PDB entry 7XL3 | electron microscopy, 3.13 A resolution | chains C and D of the 7 polymer chains in the assembly

[Chain C]
Name: DNA-directed RNA polymerase subunit beta
Source organism: Pseudomonas aeruginosa PAO1
Notes: EC 2.7.7.6
UniProtKB: Q51561 (RPOB_PSEAE); residues 1-1357 here = UniProt positions 1-1357
Chain sequence (1359 residues; each row starts with the number of its first residue; numbers below 1 keep their minus sign (Met-1 is residue -1)):
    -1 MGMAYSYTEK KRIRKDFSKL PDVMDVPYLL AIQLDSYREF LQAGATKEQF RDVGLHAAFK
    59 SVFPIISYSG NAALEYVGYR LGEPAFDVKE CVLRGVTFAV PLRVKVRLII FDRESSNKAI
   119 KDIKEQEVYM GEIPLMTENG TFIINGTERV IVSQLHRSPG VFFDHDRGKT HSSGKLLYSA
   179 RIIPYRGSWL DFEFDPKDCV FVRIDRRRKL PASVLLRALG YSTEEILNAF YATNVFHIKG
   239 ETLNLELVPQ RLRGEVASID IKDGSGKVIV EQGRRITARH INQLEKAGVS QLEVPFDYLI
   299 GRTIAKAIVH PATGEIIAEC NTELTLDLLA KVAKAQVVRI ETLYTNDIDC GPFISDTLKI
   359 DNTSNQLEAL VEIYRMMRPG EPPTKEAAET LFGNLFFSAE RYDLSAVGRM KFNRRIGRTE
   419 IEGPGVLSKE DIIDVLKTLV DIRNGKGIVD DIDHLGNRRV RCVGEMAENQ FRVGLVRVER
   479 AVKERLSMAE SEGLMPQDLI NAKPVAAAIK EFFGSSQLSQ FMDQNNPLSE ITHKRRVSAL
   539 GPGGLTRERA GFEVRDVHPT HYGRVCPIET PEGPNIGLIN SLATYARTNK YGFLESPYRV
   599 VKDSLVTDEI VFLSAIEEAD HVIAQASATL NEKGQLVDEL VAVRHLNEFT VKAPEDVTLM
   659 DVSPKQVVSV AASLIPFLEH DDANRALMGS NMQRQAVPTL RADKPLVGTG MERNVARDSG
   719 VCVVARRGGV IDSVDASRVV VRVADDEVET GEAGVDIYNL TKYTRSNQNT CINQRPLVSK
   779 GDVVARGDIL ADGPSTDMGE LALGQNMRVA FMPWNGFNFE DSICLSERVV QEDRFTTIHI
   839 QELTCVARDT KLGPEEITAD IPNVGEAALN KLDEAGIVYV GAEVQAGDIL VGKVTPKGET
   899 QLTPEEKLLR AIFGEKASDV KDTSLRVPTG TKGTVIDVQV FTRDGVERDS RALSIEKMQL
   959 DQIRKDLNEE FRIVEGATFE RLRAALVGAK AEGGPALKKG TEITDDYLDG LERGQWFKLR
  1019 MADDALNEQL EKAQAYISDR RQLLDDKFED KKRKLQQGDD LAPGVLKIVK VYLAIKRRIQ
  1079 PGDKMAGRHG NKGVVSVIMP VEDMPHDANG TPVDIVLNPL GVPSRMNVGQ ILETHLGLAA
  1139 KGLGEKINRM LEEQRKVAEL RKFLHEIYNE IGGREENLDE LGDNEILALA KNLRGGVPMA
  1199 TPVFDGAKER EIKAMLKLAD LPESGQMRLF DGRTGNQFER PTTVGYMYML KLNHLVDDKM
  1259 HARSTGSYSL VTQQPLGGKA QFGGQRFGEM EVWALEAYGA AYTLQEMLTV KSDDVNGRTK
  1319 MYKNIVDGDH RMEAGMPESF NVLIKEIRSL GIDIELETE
Unresolved in the structure: -1 to 0, 988-1019, 1357
Sequence notes: initiating methionine (-1); expression tag (0)
From the paper describing this entry:
  - conformationally variable residues (domain motion): Arg373 to Lys383

[Chain D]
Name: DNA-directed RNA polymerase subunit beta'
Source organism: Pseudomonas aeruginosa PAO1
Notes: EC 2.7.7.6
UniProtKB: Q9HWC9 (RPOC_PSEAE); residues 2-1399 here = UniProt positions 2-1399
Chain sequence (1412 residues; row label = number of the first residue in the row; numbering starts at 0):
     0 MLKDLLNLLK NQGQIEEFDA IRIGLASPEM IRSWSFGEVK KPETINYRTF KPERDGLFCA
    60 KIFGPVKDYE CLCGKYKRLK HRGVICEKCG VEVALAKVRR ERMGHIELAS PVAHIWFLKS
   120 LPSRIGLLLD MTLRDIERVL YFESYVVIDP GMTTLEKGQL LNDEQYFEAL EEFGDDFDAR
   180 MGAEAVHELL NAIDLEHEIG RLREEIPQTN SETKIKKLSK RLKLMEAFQG SGNKPEWMVL
   240 TVLPVLPPDL RPLVPLDGGR FATSDLNDLY RRVINRNNRL KRLLDLAAPD IIVRNEKRML
   300 QEAVDALLDN GRRGRAITGS NKRPLKSLAD MIKGKQGRFR QNLLGKRVDY SGRSVITVGP
   360 TLRLHQCGLP KKMALELFKP FIFGKLEGRG MATTIKAAKK MVERELPEVW DVLAEVIREH
   420 PVLLNRAPTL HRLGIQAFEP VLIEGKAIQL HPLVCAAYNA DFDGDQMAVH VPLTLEAQLE
   480 ARALMMSTNN ILSPANGEPI IVPSQDVVMG LYYMTREAIN AKGEGMAFAD LQEVDRAYRS
   540 GQASLHARVK VRINEKIKGE DGQLTANTRI VDTTVGRALL FQVVPAGLPF DVVNQSMKKK
   600 AISKLINHCY RVVGLKDTVI FADQLMYTGF AYSTISGVSI GVNDFVIPDE KARIINAATD
   660 EVKEIESQYA SGLVTQGEKY NKVIDLWSKA NDEVSKAMMA NLSKEKVVDR EGKEVDQESF
   720 NSMYMMADSG ARGSAAQIRQ LAGMRGLMAK PDGSIIETPI TANFREGLNV LQYFISTHGA
   780 RKGLADTALK TANSGYLTRR LVDVAQDLVV TEIDCGTEHG LLMSPHIEGG DVVEPLGERV
   840 LGRVIARDVF KPGSDEVIVP AGTLIDEKWV DFLEVMSVDE VVVRSPITCE TRHGICAMCY
   900 GRDLARGHRV NIGEAVGVIA AQSIGEPGTQ LTMRTFHIGG AASRTSAADN VQVKNGGTIR
   960 LHNLKHVVRA DGALVAVSRS GELAVADDFG RERERYKLPY GAVISVKEGD KVDPGAIVAK
  1020 WDPHTHPIVT EVDGTVAFVG MEEGITVKRQ TDELTGLTNI EVMDPKDRPA AGKDIRPAVK
  1080 LIDAAGKDLL LPGTDVPAQY FLPANALVNL TDGAKVSIGD VVARIPQETS KTRDITGGLP
  1140 RVADLFEARR PKEPSILAEI SGTISFGKET KGKRRLVITP NDGSDPYEEL IPKWRHLNVF
  1200 EGEQVNRGEV ISDGPSNPHD ILRLLGVSSL AKYIVNEIQD VYRLQGVKIN DKHIETILRQ
  1260 MLRKVEVSES GDSSFIKGDQ VELTQVLEEN EQLGTEDKFP AKYERVLLGI TKASLSTESF
  1320 ISAASFQETT RVLTEAAVTG KRDFLRGLKE NVVVGRLIPA GTGLAYHSER KRQRDLGKPQ
  1380 RVSASEAEAA LTEALNSSGN GSGSWSHPQF EK
Unresolved in the structure: 0-15, 932-946, 1127-1134, 1377-1411
Sequence notes: initiating methionine (0); expression tag (1, 1400-1411)
Metal / ion sites: Zn2+ site 1 near Cys70 (its only coordinating residue here); Mg2+ near Asp464 (its only coordinating residue here); Zn2+ site 2: Cys888, Cys898

[Interface between chain C and chain D]
Contacting residue pairs (327; chain C residue first):
  Phe550(C) - Ala784(D)
  Phe550(C) - Leu788(D)  hydrophobic
  Arg553(C) - Arg780(D)  hydrogen bond (backbone-side chain)
  Asp554(C) - Pro750(D)
  Asp554(C) - Arg780(D)  hydrogen bond (backbone-side chain)
  Val555(C) - His777(D)
  Val555(C) - Arg780(D)
  His556(C) - Phe773(D)
  Tyr560(C) - Val769(D)
  Tyr560(C) - Leu770(D)  hydrophobic
  Pro565(C) - Phe773(D)  hydrophobic
  Pro565(C) - Thr776(D)
  Pro565(C) - Arg780(D)
  Ile566(C) - Thr776(D)
  Thr568(C) - Arg780(D)
  Glu570(C) - Leu783(D)
  Ile574(C) - Leu783(D)  hydrophobic
  Gly575(C) - Arg780(D)
  Asn578(C) - Arg780(D)
  Gln623(C) - Asn768(D)
  Gln623(C) - Leu770(D)
  Leu638(C) - Lys662(D)
  Ala640(C) - Leu770(D)  hydrophobic
  Phe647(C) - Thr757(D)  hydrogen bond (backbone-side chain)
  Phe647(C) - Leu770(D)  hydrophobic
  Phe647(C) - Phe773(D)  hydrophobic
  Phe647(C) - Ile774(D)  hydrophobic
  Val649(C) - Thr757(D)
  Pro662(C) - Val769(D)  hydrophobic
  Val665(C) - Val769(D)  hydrophobic
  Val665(C) - Phe773(D)  hydrophobic
  Leu676(C) - Tyr772(D)
  Glu677(C) - Phe763(D)
  Glu677(C) - Gly766(D)
  Glu677(C) - Leu767(D)
  His678(C) - Phe763(D)  hydrogen bond (side chain-backbone)
  His678(C) - Arg764(D)  hydrogen bond (side chain-backbone)
  His678(C) - Glu765(D)
  His678(C) - Gly766(D)
  Asp679(C) - Phe763(D)
  Asp679(C) - Tyr772(D)  hydrogen bond (backbone-side chain)
  Asp680(C) - Arg744(D)  salt bridge
  Asp680(C) - Phe763(D)
  Asp680(C) - Tyr772(D)  hydrogen bond (backbone-side chain)
  Ala681(C) - Tyr772(D)
  Ala681(C) - Ala779(D)  hydrophobic
  Asn682(C) - Ala779(D)
  Asn682(C) - Leu783(D)
  Ala684(C) - Tyr772(D)
  Phe809(C) - Val637(D)
  Phe809(C) - Ser638(D)  hydrogen bond (backbone-side chain)
  Met810(C) - Thr633(D)
  Met810(C) - Val637(D)
  Pro811(C) - Asp505(D)
  Pro811(C) - Ser632(D)
  Pro811(C) - Thr633(D)  hydrogen bond (backbone-side chain)
  Pro811(C) - Val637(D)
  Trp812(C) - Thr633(D)
  Asn813(C) - Pro359(D)
  Asn813(C) - Phe629(D)
  Asn813(C) - Thr633(D)  hydrogen bond (backbone-side chain)
  Gly814(C) - Val357(D)
  Gly814(C) - Asp505(D)
  Gly814(C) - Phe629(D)
  Phe815(C) - Val357(D)
  Phe815(C) - Pro359(D)  hydrophobic
  Asn816(C) - Asp505(D)
  Phe817(C) - Val357(D)  hydrophobic
  Phe817(C) - Pro451(D)
  Phe817(C) - Phe461(D)  hydrophobic
  Phe817(C) - Ser503(D)
  Phe817(C) - Asp505(D)
  Phe817(C) - Phe629(D)  hydrophobic
  Glu818(C) - Cys454(D)
  Glu818(C) - Ala459(D)
  Glu818(C) - Asp460(D)
  Glu818(C) - Phe461(D)
  Glu818(C) - Gln504(D)
  Glu818(C) - Arg731(D)
  Asp819(C) - Asp460(D)
  Asp819(C) - Phe461(D)
  Asp819(C) - Asp462(D)
  Ser820(C) - Val357(D)
  Ser820(C) - Phe461(D)
  Arg846(C) - Asp256(D)  salt bridge
  Lys849(C) - Phe49(D)
  Pro1079(C) - Ala446(D)
  Gly1080(C) - Val354(D)
  Lys1082(C) - Asp462(D)  hydrogen bond (side chain-backbone)
  Lys1090(C) - Asp462(D)
  Gly1091(C) - Phe461(D)
  Val1092(C) - Phe461(D)  hydrogen bond (backbone-backbone)
  Val1092(C) - Gly463(D)
  Ser1094(C) - Thr356(D)
  Ser1094(C) - Val357(D)
  Asn1116(C) - Asp505(D)
  Pro1117(C) - Val637(D)
  Pro1117(C) - Ile639(D)
  Pro1117(C) - Met725(D)
  Leu1118(C) - Gln504(D)
  Leu1118(C) - Asp505(D)
  Leu1118(C) - Met725(D)  hydrophobic
  Leu1118(C) - Arg731(D)
  Gly1119(C) - Arg731(D)
  Pro1121(C) - Met725(D)  hydrophobic
  Pro1121(C) - Gln736(D)
  Ser1122(C) - Gln736(D)  hydrogen bond (backbone-side chain)
  Arg1123(C) - Arg731(D)
  Met1124(C) - Gln739(D)
  Met1124(C) - Leu740(D)  hydrophobic
  Met1124(C) - Phe763(D)  hydrophobic
  Val1126(C) - Phe644(D)  hydrophobic
  Val1126(C) - Leu740(D)  hydrophobic
  Val1126(C) - Phe763(D)  hydrophobic
  Ile1129(C) - Ile639(D)
  Leu1130(C) - Val641(D)  hydrophobic
  His1133(C) - Gly640(D)
  His1133(C) - Val641(D)
  Phe1202(C) - Leu767(D)
  Phe1202(C) - Asn768(D)
  Phe1202(C) - Tyr772(D)  hydrophobic
  Glu1207(C) - Val641(D)
  Glu1207(C) - Asn642(D)
  Glu1207(C) - Arg764(D)  salt bridge
  Lys1211(C) - Asn642(D)
  Ser1222(C) - Asn642(D)
  Gln1224(C) - Ile639(D)
  Gln1224(C) - Gly640(D)
  Phe1236(C) - Thr633(D)
  Phe1236(C) - Ile634(D)
  Glu1237(C) - Tyr512(D)
  Glu1237(C) - Leu544(D)
  Glu1237(C) - Ile634(D)
  Glu1237(C) - Ser635(D)
  Arg1238(C) - Tyr512(D)
  Arg1238(C) - Gly636(D)
  Arg1238(C) - Val637(D)
  Arg1238(C) - Phe719(D)  hydrogen bond (side chain-backbone)
  Arg1238(C) - Asn720(D)
  Arg1238(C) - Ser721(D)
  Pro1239(C) - Gly636(D)
  Pro1239(C) - Ser638(D)
  Thr1240(C) - Gly636(D)  hydrogen bond (side chain-backbone)
  Thr1240(C) - Ser638(D)
  Thr1241(C) - Ser638(D)  hydrogen bond (backbone-side chain)
  Thr1241(C) - Ile639(D)  hydrogen bond (side chain-backbone)
  Thr1241(C) - Gly640(D)
  Val1254(C) - Val354(D)  hydrophobic
  Asp1255(C) - Lys445(D)  salt bridge
  Lys1257(C) - Arg352(D)
  Lys1257(C) - Ser353(D)
  Lys1257(C) - Gln465(D)
  Met1258(C) - Arg352(D)
  Met1258(C) - Ser353(D)
  Met1258(C) - Lys371(D)
  Met1258(C) - Met372(D)  hydrophobic
  Met1258(C) - Lys445(D)
  His1259(C) - Gly351(D)
  His1259(C) - Arg352(D)  hydrogen bond (backbone-backbone)
  His1259(C) - Met372(D)
  Ala1260(C) - Ser350(D)
  Ala1260(C) - Glu375(D)
  Arg1261(C) - Asp348(D)  salt bridge
  Arg1261(C) - Tyr349(D)  hydrogen bond (backbone-backbone)
  Arg1261(C) - Ser350(D)  hydrogen bond (backbone-backbone)
  Arg1261(C) - Glu375(D)
  Ser1262(C) - Asp348(D)
  Ser1262(C) - Tyr349(D)
  Ser1262(C) - Glu375(D)
  Ser1262(C) - Pro379(D)
  Tyr1266(C) - Asp348(D)  hydrogen bond
  Leu1268(C) - Arg99(D)  hydrogen bond (backbone-side chain)
  Leu1268(C) - Val253(D)  hydrophobic
  Val1269(C) - Arg99(D)  hydrogen bond (backbone-side chain)
  Thr1270(C) - Arg337(D)
  Gln1271(C) - Arg99(D)
  Gln1272(C) - Arg337(D)
  Gln1272(C) - Lys345(D)
  Pro1273(C) - Arg346(D)
  Pro1273(C) - Asp348(D)
  Gly1282(C) - Arg346(D)
  Gly1282(C) - Val347(D)
  Gly1282(C) - Ser350(D)
  Gln1283(C) - Lys345(D)
  Gln1283(C) - Arg346(D)
  Gln1283(C) - Val347(D)  hydrogen bond (backbone-backbone)
  Gln1283(C) - Ser350(D)  hydrogen bond (backbone-side chain)
  Gln1283(C) - Gly351(D)
  Gln1283(C) - Arg352(D)
  Gln1283(C) - His469(D)
  Arg1284(C) - Gln340(D)
  Arg1284(C) - Leu343(D)
  Arg1284(C) - Gly344(D)
  Arg1284(C) - Lys345(D)
  Arg1284(C) - Arg346(D)
  Phe1285(C) - Gly344(D)
  Phe1285(C) - Lys345(D)  hydrogen bond (backbone-backbone)
  Gly1286(C) - Leu343(D)
  Gly1286(C) - Gly344(D)
  Glu1287(C) - Leu342(D)
  Glu1287(C) - Leu343(D)
  Glu1287(C) - Arg798(D)  salt bridge
  Met1288(C) - Thr428(D)
  Met1288(C) - Arg798(D)
  Glu1289(C) - Asn424(D)
  Glu1289(C) - Ala426(D)
  Glu1289(C) - Thr428(D)  hydrogen bond
  Glu1289(C) - Ile434(D)
  Trp1291(C) - Val801(D)
  Trp1291(C) - Val917(D)
  Trp1291(C) - Gln921(D)
  Ala1292(C) - Thr428(D)
  Ala1292(C) - Arg431(D)
  Ala1292(C) - Ile434(D)  hydrophobic
  Ala1292(C) - Gln921(D)
  Leu1293(C) - Met484(D)  hydrophobic
  Glu1294(C) - Gln805(D)  hydrogen bond
  Glu1294(C) - Ala914(D)
  Glu1294(C) - Val1351(D)
  Ala1295(C) - Arg431(D)
  Ala1295(C) - Glu913(D)
  Ala1295(C) - Ile918(D)  hydrophobic
  Ala1295(C) - Gln921(D)
  Tyr1296(C) - Arg431(D)
  Tyr1296(C) - Ile434(D)  hydrogen bond (side chain-backbone)
  Tyr1296(C) - Leu483(D)
  Tyr1296(C) - Met484(D)  hydrophobic
  Tyr1296(C) - Asn489(D)  hydrogen bond
  Gly1297(C) - Glu479(D)
  Gly1297(C) - Leu483(D)
  Gly1297(C) - Gly1360(D)
  Gly1297(C) - Thr1361(D)  hydrogen bond (backbone-backbone)
  Ala1298(C) - Glu479(D)
  Ala1298(C) - Leu483(D)
  Ala1299(C) - Glu479(D)  hydrogen bond (backbone-side chain)
  Ala1299(C) - Leu1356(D)
  Ala1299(C) - Ile1357(D)  hydrophobic
  Ala1299(C) - Thr1361(D)  hydrogen bond (backbone-side chain)
  Ala1299(C) - Gly1362(D)
  Tyr1300(C) - Glu475(D)
  Tyr1300(C) - Glu479(D)  hydrogen bond (backbone-side chain)
  Tyr1300(C) - Leu1356(D)  hydrophobic
  Tyr1300(C) - Thr1361(D)
  Thr1301(C) - Ala476(D)
  Thr1301(C) - Glu479(D)  hydrogen bond
  Thr1301(C) - Met484(D)
  Gln1303(C) - Gly1354(D)  hydrogen bond (side chain-backbone)
  Gln1303(C) - Leu1356(D)
  Glu1304(C) - Val470(D)
  Glu1304(C) - Pro471(D)
  Glu1304(C) - Leu472(D)  hydrogen bond (side chain-backbone)
  Glu1304(C) - Thr473(D)
  Glu1304(C) - Ala476(D)
  Met1305(C) - Val347(D)
  Met1305(C) - His469(D)
  Leu1306(C) - Val1351(D)  hydrophobic
  Thr1307(C) - Gly1354(D)
  Lys1309(C) - Val347(D)
  Lys1309(C) - Asp348(D)
  Lys1309(C) - Val470(D)  hydrogen bond (side chain-backbone)
  Lys1309(C) - Leu472(D)
  Ser1310(C) - Lys345(D)
  Ser1310(C) - Arg346(D)
  Asp1311(C) - Lys345(D)  salt bridge
  Asn1314(C) - Lys96(D)  hydrogen bond
  Met1319(C) - Leu472(D)  hydrophobic
  Met1319(C) - Thr473(D)
  Tyr1320(C) - Tyr349(D)
  Tyr1320(C) - Pro379(D)  hydrophobic
  Tyr1320(C) - Phe382(D)
  Ile1323(C) - Pro379(D)
  Ile1323(C) - Phe380(D)  hydrophobic
  Val1324(C) - Gly383(D)
  Val1324(C) - Glu386(D)
  His1328(C) - Leu472(D)
  His1328(C) - Thr473(D)
  His1328(C) - Leu474(D)
  Arg1329(C) - Thr473(D)
  Arg1329(C) - Glu475(D)
  Met1330(C) - Thr473(D)
  Met1330(C) - Glu475(D)
  Met1334(C) - Phe17(D)  hydrophobic
  Pro1335(C) - Val1353(D)
  Pro1335(C) - Gly1354(D)
  Phe1338(C) - Ile20(D)  hydrophobic
  Phe1338(C) - Val1352(D)
  Phe1338(C) - Val1353(D)  hydrophobic
  Val1340(C) - Arg99(D)
  Val1340(C) - Leu249(D)  hydrophobic
  Leu1341(C) - Ile331(D)  hydrophobic
  Leu1341(C) - Phe338(D)  hydrophobic
  Lys1343(C) - Arg99(D)
  Lys1343(C) - Glu100(D)  hydrogen bond (side chain-backbone)
  Lys1343(C) - Leu245(D)
  Lys1343(C) - Leu249(D)
  Glu1344(C) - Met330(D)
  Glu1344(C) - Ile331(D)
  Arg1346(C) - Trp33(D)
  Arg1346(C) - Pro243(D)
  Ser1347(C) - Met102(D)
  Ser1347(C) - Leu245(D)
  Ser1347(C) - Leu327(D)
  Leu1348(C) - His113(D)  hydrogen bond (backbone-side chain)
  Leu1348(C) - Trp115(D)  hydrophobic
  Leu1348(C) - Leu307(D)  hydrophobic
  Leu1348(C) - Leu327(D)  hydrophobic
  Gly1349(C) - Ala25(D)  hydrogen bond (backbone-backbone)
  Ile1350(C) - Ile22(D)  hydrophobic
  Ile1350(C) - Gly23(D)
  Ile1350(C) - Trp115(D)  hydrophobic
  Asp1351(C) - Ile22(D)
  Asp1351(C) - Gly23(D)  hydrogen bond (backbone-backbone)
  Asp1351(C) - Leu24(D)
  Asp1351(C) - Ala25(D)
  Asp1351(C) - Met29(D)
  Asp1351(C) - Trp33(D)
  Ile1352(C) - Arg21(D)
  Glu1353(C) - Ile20(D)
  Glu1353(C) - Arg21(D)  hydrogen bond (backbone-backbone)
  Leu1354(C) - Phe17(D)  hydrophobic
  Leu1354(C) - Ile20(D)  hydrophobic
  Glu1355(C) - Asp18(D)
  Glu1355(C) - Ala19(D)
  Glu1355(C) - Arg1341(D)  salt bridge
  Thr1356(C) - Glu16(D)  hydrogen bond (side chain-backbone)
  Thr1356(C) - Phe17(D)
  Thr1356(C) - Asp18(D)  hydrogen bond (backbone-backbone)
Interface residues without a listed pair, chain C (157 interface residues in all): Val552, Pro557, His559, Arg642, Glu646, Thr648, Leu685, Pro902, Gln1078, Val1093, Val1120, Gly1281, Leu1302, Val1313, Glu1336, Ser1337, Ile1345
Interface residues without a listed pair, chain D (184 interface residues in all): Arg77, Phe116, Pro246, Asp248, Pro251, Gly258, Tyr269, Ala328, Asn341, Ile355, Leu376, Lys378, Ile394, Leu422, Arg425, His430, Leu432, Gln435, Ala467, Gln477, Val506, Met508, Tyr537, Asp643, Met724, Gly732, Ile737, Lys749, Ile755, Ser775, Phe1319, Ile1320, Leu1332, Ala1336, Leu1347, Ala1359

[Summary]
The interface between chain C and chain D involves 157 residues on one side and 184 on the other, with 46
hydrogen bonds and 8 salt bridges. Polar pairs include Asp680(C)-Arg744(D), Arg846(C)-Asp256(D) and
Glu1207(C)-Arg764(D). Cys888(D) and Cys898(D) form the Zn2+ site 2. From the paper: conformational variability
at Arg373(C).
Chain C is DNA-directed RNA polymerase subunit beta and chain D is DNA-directed RNA polymerase subunit beta',
both from Pseudomonas aeruginosa PAO1; the structure, Cryo-EM structure of Pseudomonas aeruginosa RNAP sigmaS
holoenzyme complexes with transcription factor SutA (open lobe), was determined by electron microscopy (same
publication as 7F0R, 7VF9 and 7XL4).
